Entry 7DX9 (electron microscopy, 3.60 A resolution); this record covers chains A and D of the 5 polymer chains in the assembly.

# Chain A
Molecule: Spike glycoprotein
Source organism: Severe acute respiratory syndrome coronavirus 2
UniProt: P0DTC2 (SPIKE_SARS2); numbering as in UniProt (aligned over 1-1273)
Sequence (1283 residues; row label = number of the first residue in the row):
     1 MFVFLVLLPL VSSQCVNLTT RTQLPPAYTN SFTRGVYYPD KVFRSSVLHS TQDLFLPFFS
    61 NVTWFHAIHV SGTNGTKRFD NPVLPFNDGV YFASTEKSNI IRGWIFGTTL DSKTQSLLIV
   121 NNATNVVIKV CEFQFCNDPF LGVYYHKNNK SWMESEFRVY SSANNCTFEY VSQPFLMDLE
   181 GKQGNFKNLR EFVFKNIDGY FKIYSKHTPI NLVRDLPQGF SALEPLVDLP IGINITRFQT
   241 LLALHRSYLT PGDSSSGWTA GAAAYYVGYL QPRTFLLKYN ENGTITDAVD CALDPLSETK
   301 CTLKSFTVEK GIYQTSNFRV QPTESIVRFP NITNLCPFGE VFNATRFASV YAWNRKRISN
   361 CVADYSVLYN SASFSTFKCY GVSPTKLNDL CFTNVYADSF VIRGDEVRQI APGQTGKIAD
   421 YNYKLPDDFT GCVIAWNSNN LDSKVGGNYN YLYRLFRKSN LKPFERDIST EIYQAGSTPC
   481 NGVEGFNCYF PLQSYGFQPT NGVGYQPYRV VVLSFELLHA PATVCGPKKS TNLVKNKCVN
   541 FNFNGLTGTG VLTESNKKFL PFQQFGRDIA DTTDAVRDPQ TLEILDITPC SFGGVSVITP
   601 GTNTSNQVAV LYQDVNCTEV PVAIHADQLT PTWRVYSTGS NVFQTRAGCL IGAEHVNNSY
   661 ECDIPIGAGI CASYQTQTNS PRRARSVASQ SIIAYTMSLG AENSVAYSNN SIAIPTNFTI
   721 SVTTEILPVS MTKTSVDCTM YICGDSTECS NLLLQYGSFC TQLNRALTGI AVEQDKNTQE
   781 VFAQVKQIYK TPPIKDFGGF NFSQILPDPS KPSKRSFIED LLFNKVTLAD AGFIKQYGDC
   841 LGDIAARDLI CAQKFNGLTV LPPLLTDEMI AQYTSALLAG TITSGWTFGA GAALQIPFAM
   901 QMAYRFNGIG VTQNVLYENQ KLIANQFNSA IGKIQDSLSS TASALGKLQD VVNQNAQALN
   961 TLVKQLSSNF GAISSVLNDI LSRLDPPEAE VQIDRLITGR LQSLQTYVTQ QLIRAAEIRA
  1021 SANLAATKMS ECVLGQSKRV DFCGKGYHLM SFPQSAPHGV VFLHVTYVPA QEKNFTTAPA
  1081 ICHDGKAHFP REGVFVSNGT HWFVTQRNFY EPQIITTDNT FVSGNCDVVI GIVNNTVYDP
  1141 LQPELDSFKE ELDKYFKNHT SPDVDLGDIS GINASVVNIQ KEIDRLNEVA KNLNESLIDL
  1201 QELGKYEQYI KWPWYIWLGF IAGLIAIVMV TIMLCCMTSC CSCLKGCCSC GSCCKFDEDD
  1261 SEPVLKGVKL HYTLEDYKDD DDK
Unresolved in the structure: 1-26, 68-80, 144-152, 173-186, 248-263, 622-639, 677-689, 827-853, 940-943, 1147-1283
Sequence notes: engineered mutation Pro986 (Lys in P0DTC2), Pro987 (Val in P0DTC2); expression tag (1274-1283)
Cystine bridges: Cys131-Cys166, Cys291-Cys301, Cys336-Cys361, Cys379-Cys432, Cys391-Cys525, Cys480-Cys488, Cys538-Cys590, Cys617-Cys649, Cys662-Cys671, Cys738-Cys760, Cys743-Cys749, Cys1032-Cys1043, Cys1082-Cys1126
Glycans and other covalent adducts: N-acetylglucosamine (NAG) linked to Asn61, Asn122, Asn165, Asn234, Asn282, Asn331, Asn343, Asn603, Asn616, Asn657, Asn709, Asn717, Asn801, Asn1074, Asn1098, Asn1134
Curated features (UniProtKB/Swiss-Prot):
  - region: Asn280 to Cys301 (Putative superantigen), Arg403 to Asp405 (Integrin-binding motif), Asn448 to Phe456 (Immunodominant HLA epitope recognized by the CD8+), Pro681 to Ala684 (Putative superantigen), Ser816 to Tyr837 (Fusion peptide 1), Lys835 to Phe855 (Fusion peptide 2), Asp1163 to Glu1202 (Heptad repeat 2)
  - motif: Met1237 to Cys1241 (Binding to host endocytosis trafficking protein SNX27), Asp1257 to Glu1262 (Diacidic ER export motif (host COPII)), Ser1261 to Gly1267 (Binding to host plasma membrane localising/FERM domain proteins), Lys1269 to Thr1273 (KxHxx, ER retrieval signal (COPI))
  - site (Cleavage): Arg685, Ser686, Arg815, Ser816
  - lipidation (S-palmitoyl cysteine): Cys1235, Cys1236, Cys1240, Cys1241, Cys1243, Cys1247, Cys1248, Cys1250, Cys1253, Cys1254
  - glycosylation: Asn17 (N-linked (GlcNAc...) (complex) asparagine), Asn61 (N-linked (GlcNAc...) (hybrid) asparagine), Asn74 (N-linked (GlcNAc...) (complex) asparagine), Asn122 (N-linked (GlcNAc...) (hybrid) asparagine), Asn149 (N-linked (GlcNAc...) (complex) asparagine), Asn165 (N-linked (GlcNAc...) (complex) asparagine), Asn234 (N-linked (GlcNAc...) (high mannose) asparagine), Asn282 (N-linked (GlcNAc...) (complex) asparagine), Thr323 (O-linked (GalNAc) threonine), Ser325 (O-linked (HexNAc...) serine), Asn331 (N-linked (GlcNAc...) (complex) asparagine), Asn343 (N-linked (GlcNAc...) (complex) asparagine), Asn603 (N-linked (GlcNAc...) (hybrid) asparagine), Asn616 (N-linked (GlcNAc...) (complex) asparagine), Asn657 (N-linked (GlcNAc...) (complex) asparagine), Thr676 (O-linked (GlcNAc...) threonine), Thr678 (O-linked (GlcNAc...) threonine), Asn709 (N-linked (GlcNAc...) (high mannose) asparagine), Asn717 (N-linked (GlcNAc...) (hybrid) asparagine), Asn801 (N-linked (GlcNAc...) (hybrid) asparagine) and 6 more in UniProt
What the authors report for this chain:
  - mutagenesis - D614G: decreased stability

# Chain D
Molecule: Angiotensin-converting enzyme 2
Source organism: Homo sapiens
Notes: EC 3.4.17.23, 3.4.17.-
UniProt: Q9BYF1 (ACE2_HUMAN); the construct has insertions or renumbered stretches relative to UniProt, so the offset changes along the chain: -6 to 9 = UniProt 2-17; 18-805 = UniProt 18-805
Sequence (817 residues; each row starts with the number of its first residue; numbers below 1 keep their minus sign (Met-11 is residue -11)):
   -11 MASGRSSSSW LLLSLVAVTA AWSHPQFEKQ STIEEQAKTF LDKFNHEAED LFYQSSLASW
    49 NYNTNITEEN VQNMNNAGDK WSAFLKEQST LAQMYPLQEI QNLTVKLQLQ ALQQNGSSVL
   109 SEDKSKRLNT ILNTMSTIYS TGKVCNPDNP QECLLLEPGL NEIMANSLDY NERLWAWESW
   169 RSEVGKQLRP LYEEYVVLKN EMARANHYED YGDYWRGDYE VNGVDGYDYS RGQLIEDVEH
   229 TFEEIKPLYE HLHAYVRAKL MNAYPSYISP IGCLPAHLLG DMWGRFWTNL YSLTVPFGQK
   289 PNIDVTDAMV DQAWDAQRIF KEAEKFFVSV GLPNMTQGFW ENSMLTDPGN VQKAVCHPTA
   349 WDLGKGDFRI LMCTKVTMDD FLTAHHEMGH IQYDMAYAAQ PFLLRNGANE GFHEAVGEIM
   409 SLSAATPKHL KSIGLLSPDF QEDNETEINF LLKQALTIVG TLPFTYMLEK WRWMVFKGEI
   469 PKDQWMKKWW EMKREIVGVV EPVPHDETYC DPASLFHVSN DYSFIRYYTR TLYQFQFQEA
   529 LCQAAKHEGP LHKCDISNST EAGQKLFNML RLGKSEPWTL ALENVVGAKN MNVRPLLNYF
   589 EPLFTWLKDQ NKNSFVGWST DWSPYADQSI KVRISLKSAL GDKAYEWNDN EMYLFRSSVA
   649 YAMRQYFLKV KNQMILFGEE DVRVANLKPR ISFNFFVTAP KNVSDIIPRT EVEKAIRMSR
   709 SRINDAFRLN DNSLEFLGIQ PTLGPPNQPP VSIWLIVFGV VMGVIVVGIV ILIFTGIRDR
   769 KKKNKARSGE NPYASIDISK GENNPGFQNT DDVQTSF
Unresolved in the structure: -11 to 20, 616-805
Sequence notes: expression tag (-11 to -7); insertion (10-17)
Cystine bridges: Cys133-Cys141, Cys344-Cys361, Cys530-Cys542
Glycans and other covalent adducts: N-acetylglucosamine (NAG) linked to Asn53, Asn90, Asn103, Asn322, Asn432, Asn546
Curated features (UniProtKB/Swiss-Prot):
  - region: Asp30 to Tyr41 (Interaction with SARS-CoV spike glycoprotein), Met82 to Pro84 (Interaction with SARS-CoV spike glycoprotein), Lys353 to Arg357 (Interaction with SARS-CoV spike glycoprotein), Arg652 to Lys659 (Essential for cleavage by ADAM17), Arg697 to Arg716 (Essential for cleavage by TMPRSS11D and TMPRSS2)
  - motif: Glu778 to Ile786 (LIR), Tyr781 to Asp785 (SH2-binding), Tyr781 to Ile784 (Endocytic sorting signal), Asn792 to Phe795 (PTB), Thr803 to Phe805 (PDZ-binding)
  - active site: Glu375 (Proton acceptor), His505 (Proton donor)
  - binding site (chloride): Arg169, Trp477, Lys481
  - binding site (substrate): Arg273, His345, Pro346, Tyr515
  - binding site (Zn(2+)): His374, His378, Glu402
  - modified residue: Tyr781 (Phosphotyrosine), Ser783 (Phosphoserine)
  - glycosylation (N-linked (GlcNAc...) asparagine): Asn53, Asn90, Asn103, Asn322, Asn432, Asn546, Asn690
  - cross-link: Lys788 (Glycyl lysine isopeptide (Lys-Gly) (interchain with G-Cter in ubiquitin))

# Interface between chain A and chain D
Pairs across the interface (26; chain A residue first):
  Lys417(A) with His34(D)
  Tyr449(A) with Asp38(D), hydrogen bond; Gln42(D)
  Tyr453(A) with His34(D)
  Phe456(A) with Thr27(D)
  Ala475(A) with Thr27(D)
  Gly476(A) with Gln24(D)
  Ser477(A) with Gln24(D)
  Phe486(A) with Leu79(D), hydrophobic
  Asn487(A) with Tyr83(D), hydrogen bond
  Tyr489(A) with Thr27(D); Phe28(D); Tyr83(D)
  Gln493(A) with His34(D)
  Gly496(A) with Asp38(D); Lys353(D), hydrogen bond (backbone-side chain)
  Gln498(A) with Tyr41(D); Leu45(D)
  Thr500(A) with Tyr41(D), hydrogen bond (backbone-side chain); Asp355(D), hydrogen bond; Arg357(D), hydrogen bond
  Asn501(A) with Tyr41(D), hydrogen bond
  Gly502(A) with Lys353(D); Gly354(D), hydrogen bond (backbone-backbone)
  Tyr505(A) with Lys353(D); Gly354(D)
Also at the interface, not in a pair above, chain A (18 interface residues in all): Leu455
Also at the interface, not in a pair above, chain D (18 interface residues in all): Lys31, Glu35, Asn330, Ala386

# Overview
The chain A/chain D interface involves 18 residues from each chain; the contacts include 8 hydrogen bonds.
Polar contacts include Tyr449(A)-Asp38(D), Asn487(A)-Tyr83(D) and Gly496(A)-Lys353(D). From UniProt:
active-site residues Glu375(D) and His505(D), 3 chloride-binding residues, 4 substrate-binding residues and 3
Zn2+-binding residues on chain D. From the paper: D614G of chain A reduces stability.
Chain A is Spike glycoprotein (Severe acute respiratory syndrome coronavirus 2) and chain D is
Angiotensin-converting enzyme 2 (Homo sapiens); the structure, Trypsin-digested S protein of SARS-CoV-2 bound
with PD of ACE2 in the conformation 3 (3 up ..., was determined by electron microscopy together with 7DWX,
7DX5, 7DX6, 7DX7 and 7DX8 from the same study.
